PDB entry 1C17 | solution NMR | chains E and F of the 13 polymer chains in the assembly

[Chain E (and F)]
Molecule: ATP synthase subunit C
From: Escherichia coli
Notes: chain F of this document is another copy of the same molecule, construct and numbering; everything in this record applies to it too
UniProtKB: P68699 (ATPL_ECOLI); numbering as in UniProt (aligned over 1-79)
Sequence (79 residues; each row starts with the number of its first residue):
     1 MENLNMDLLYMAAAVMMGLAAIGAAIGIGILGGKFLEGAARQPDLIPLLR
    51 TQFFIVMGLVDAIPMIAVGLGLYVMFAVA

[Interface between chain E and chain F]
Pairs across the interface (27):
  Met-1(E) / Glu-2(F)
  Met-1(E) / Asn-3(F)
  Met-1(E) / Met-6(F)
  Leu-4(E) / Asp-7(F)
  Asn-5(E) / Met-6(F)
  Asn-5(E) / Phe-76(F)
  Leu-8(E) / Asp-7(F)
  Leu-8(E) / Tyr-10(F)
  Leu-8(E) / Met-11(F)
  Met-16(E) / Ala-14(F)
  Met-16(E) / Met-17(F)
  Leu-19(E) / Gly-18(F)
  Leu-19(E) / Leu-19(F)
  Leu-19(E) / Ile-22(F)
  Gly-23(E) / Ala-25(F)
  Ile-30(E) / Gly-29(F)
  Leu-31(E) / Ile-28(F)
  Leu-31(E) / Gly-29(F)
  Lys-34(E) / Gly-33(F)
  Phe-35(E) / Leu-36(F)
  Gly-38(E) / Leu-36(F)
  Gly-38(E) / Ala-40(F)
  Arg-50(E) / Ile-55(F)
  Phe-54(E) / Ile-55(F)
  Asp-61(E) / Ala-25(F)
  Leu-72(E) / Tyr-73(F)
  Met-75(E) / Tyr-73(F)
Interface residues without a listed pair, chain E (26 interface residues in all): Ala-12, Val-15, Ala-20, Ile-22, Ile-26, Glu-37, Ile-46, Met-57, Met-65
Interface residues without a listed pair, chain F (28 interface residues in all): Ile-26, Ile-30, Lys-34, Glu-37, Asp-44, Thr-51, Gln-52, Leu-59

[Summary]
26 residues of chain E and 28 residues of chain F are in contact.
Chain E and chain F are both ATP synthase subunit C (Escherichia coli); the structure, A1C12 subcomplex of
F1FO ATP synthase, was determined by solution NMR.
